PDB entry 1DAG | X-ray diffraction, 1.64 A resolution | chain A

Chain A:
Name: Dethiobiotin synthetase
From: Escherichia coli
Notes: EC 6.3.3.3
UniProtKB: P13000 (BIOD_ECOLI); numbering as in UniProt (aligned over 1-224)
Sequence (224 residues; row label = number of the first residue in the row):
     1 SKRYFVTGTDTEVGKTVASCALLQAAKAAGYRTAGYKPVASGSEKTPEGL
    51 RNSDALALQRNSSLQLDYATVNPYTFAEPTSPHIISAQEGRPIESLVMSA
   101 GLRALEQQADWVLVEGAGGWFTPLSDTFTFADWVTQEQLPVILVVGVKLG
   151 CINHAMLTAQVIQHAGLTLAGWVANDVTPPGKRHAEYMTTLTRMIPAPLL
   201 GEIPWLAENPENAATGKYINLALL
Residues lining bound ligands:
  - AMP-PCP (ACP; phosphomethylphosphonic acid adenylate ester): T11, E12, V13, G14, K15, T16, V17, K37, D54, E115, A117, G118, N175, D176, I203, P204, W205, L206, A207, P210
  - 7-(carboxyamino)-8-amino-nonanoic acid (DSD): T11, E12, K37, A40, S41, N52, P79, T80, S81, P82, A117, G118, T122, L149, G150, C151, I152, N153, Y187

Summary:
Ligands of chain A: 7-(carboxyamino)-8-amino-nonanoic acid and AMP-PCP.
Chain A is Dethiobiotin synthetase (Escherichia coli); the structure, Dethiobiotin synthetase complexed with
7-(carboxyamino)-8-amino-nonanoic acid and 5'-adenosyl-methylene-triphosphate, was determined by X-ray
diffraction, deposited together with 1DAD, 1DAE, 1DAF, 1DAH and 1DAI.
